6LOE - chains A and D of the 6 polymer chains in the assembly; structure by electron microscopy, 3.50 A resolution.

# Chain A
Molecule: MULTIHEME_CYTC domain-containing protein
Organism: Roseiflexus castenholzii (strain DSM 13941 / HLO8)
UniProt: A7NJ87 (A7NJ87_ROSCS); numbering as in UniProt (aligned over 1-226)
Sequence (226 residues; numbered 1 to 226; the number before each row is that of its first residue):
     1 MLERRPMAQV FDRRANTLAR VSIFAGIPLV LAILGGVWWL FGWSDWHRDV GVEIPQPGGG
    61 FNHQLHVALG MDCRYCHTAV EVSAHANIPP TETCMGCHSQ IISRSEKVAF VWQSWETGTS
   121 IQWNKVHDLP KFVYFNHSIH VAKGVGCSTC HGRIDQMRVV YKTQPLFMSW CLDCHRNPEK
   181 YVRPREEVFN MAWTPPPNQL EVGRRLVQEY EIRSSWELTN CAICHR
Disordered / not traced: 1-8
Glycans and other covalent adducts: heme c (HEC) linked to Cys-73, Cys-76, Cys-94, Cys-97, Cys-147, Cys-150, Cys-171, Cys-174, Cys-221, Cys-224
Bound ions: heme c Fe (5 sites), coordinated by His-63, His-66, His-77, His-98, His-137, His-140, His-151, Met-168, His-175, His-225
Ligand contacts:
  - EL6 ([(2S)-2-octadecanoyloxypropyl] octadecanoate): Leu-34, Val-37, Phe-41
  - heme c (HEC), molecule 1: Arg-48, Leu-129, Pro-130, Phe-132, Val-133, Leu-166, Phe-167, Met-168, Leu-172, His-175, Leu-218, Thr-219, Asn-220, Ile-223, His-225
  - heme c (HEC), molecule 2: Gln-56, Gly-60, Phe-61, His-63, His-66, Val-67, Met-71, His-77, Ile-88, Pro-89, Trp-123, Asn-124, Lys-125, Val-126, His-127, His-151, Ile-154, Asp-155, Val-160, Met-191
  - heme c (HEC), molecule 3: Gly-59, Gly-60, Phe-61, Asn-62, Leu-65, His-66, Leu-69, Met-71, Tyr-75, Pro-89, Thr-93, His-98, Ile-101, Ile-102, Lys-107, Phe-110, Val-111, Trp-123
  - heme c (HEC), molecule 4: His-77, Val-80, His-85, Ala-86, Asn-87, Ile-88, Lys-125, His-127, Leu-129, Lys-131, Phe-135, His-137, His-140, Val-141, Val-145, Gly-146, Ser-148, His-151, Leu-166, Trp-170, Val-188, Phe-189
  - heme c (HEC), molecule 5: Leu-129, Val-133, Tyr-134, Phe-135, Asn-136, Ile-139, His-140, Lys-143, Val-145, Thr-149, Trp-170, His-175, Pro-178, Tyr-181, Val-182, Ile-212, Arg-213, Leu-218, Ile-223, Arg-226

# Chain D
Molecule: Uncharacterized protein ActD
Organism: Roseiflexus castenholzii (strain DSM 13941 / HLO8)
UniProt: A7NJ90 (A7NJ90_ROSCS); numbering as in UniProt (aligned over 1-192)
Sequence (192 residues; each row starts with the number of its first residue):
     1 MLKRNARQPK ALKVSTGPTL YGLMAEFDDA EALLAAAEKT RDAGYKQFEA YTPMPIHGLD
    61 EAVGYRGTRL PWVIFGAGLL GASGMFALQT WINLVEYPLN IGGRPLFSWP AFIPATFEGM
   121 VLLSAFAAVF GMIAACGLPR PYHPVFNAPN FERASVDRFF LCIEAADPKF ELKQTRQFLE
   181 SLGPLAVSTV DN
Disordered / not traced: 1-18

# Interface between chain A and chain D
Pairs across the interface - 21 pairs, chain A then chain D:
  Gln-9(A) / Tyr-142(D)
  Gln-9(A) / His-143(D)
  Gln-9(A) / Phe-146(D)
  Gln-9(A) / Asn-147(D)
  Phe-11(A) / Pro-141(D)  hydrophobic
  Phe-11(A) / Tyr-142(D)
  Arg-13(A) / Tyr-142(D)
  Arg-13(A) / Asn-192(D)  hydrogen bond
  Ala-15(A) / Pro-141(D)  hydrophobic
  Asn-16(A) / Arg-140(D)
  Asn-16(A) / Pro-141(D)
  Asn-16(A) / Tyr-142(D)
  Ala-19(A) / Pro-139(D)
  Ile-23(A) / Pro-139(D)  hydrophobic
  Leu-172(A) / Tyr-97(D)  hydrophobic
  Arg-176(A) / Glu-96(D)  salt bridge
  Arg-176(A) / Tyr-97(D)
  Trp-216(A) / Pro-98(D)
  Trp-216(A) / Leu-99(D)
  Trp-216(A) / Asn-100(D)
  Thr-219(A) / Tyr-97(D)  hydrogen bond (backbone-side chain)
Also at the interface, not in a pair above, chain A (13 interface residues in all): Asp-12, Asn-220
Also at the interface, not in a pair above, chain D (14 interface residues in all): Leu-106

# Summary
13 residues of chain A face 14 of chain D across their interface; the contacts include 2 hydrogen bonds and 1
salt bridge. Polar contacts include Arg-176(A)/Glu-96(D), Arg-13(A)/Asn-192(D) and Thr-219(A)/Tyr-97(D).
Ligands of chain A: compound EL6.
Here chain A is MULTIHEME_CYTC domain-containing protein and chain D is Uncharacterized protein ActD, both
from Roseiflexus castenholzii (strain DSM 13941 / HLO8). Entry 6LOE (Cryo-EM structure of the
dithionite-reduced photosynthetic alternative complex III from Roseiflexus castenholzii) was determined by
electron microscopy together with 6LOD from the same study.
